4M77 - chains C and D of the 7 polymer chains in the assembly; structure by X-ray diffraction, 3.11 A resolution.

# Chain C
Name: U6 snRNA-associated Sm-like protein LSm3
From: Saccharomyces cerevisiae
UniProt: P57743 (LSM3_YEAST); residues 1-89 here = UniProt positions 1-89
Sequence (89 residues; numbered 1 to 89; the number before each row is that of its first residue):
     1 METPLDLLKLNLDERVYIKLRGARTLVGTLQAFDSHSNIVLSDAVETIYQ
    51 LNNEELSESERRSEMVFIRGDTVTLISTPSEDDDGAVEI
Not modelled in the structure: 1-2, 50-57, 80-89
Construct notes: engineered mutation Ser37 (Cys in P57743), Ser63 (Cys in P57743)
UniProt features mapped onto this chain:
  - mutagenesis: Arg21 (R21E: Sensitive to thermal stress. Decreases binding affinity for U6 snRNA), His36 (H36A: Strongly reduces affinity for poly-U RNA ends), Asn38 (N38A: Strongly reduces affinity for poly-U RNA ends), Arg69 (R69A: Strongly reduces affinity for poly-U RNA ends)

# Chain D
Name: U6 snRNA-associated Sm-like protein LSm6
From: Saccharomyces cerevisiae
UniProt: Q06406 (LSM6_YEAST); numbering as in UniProt (aligned over 1-86)
Sequence (86 residues; numbered 1 to 86; the number before each row is that of its first residue):
     1 MSGKASTEGSVTTEFLSDIIGKTVNVKLASGLLYSGRLESIDGFMNVALS
    51 SATEHYESNNNKLLNKFNSDVFLRGTQVMYISEQKI
Not modelled in the structure: 1-9, 85-86
UniProt features mapped onto this chain:
  - mutagenesis: Arg74 (R74A: Reduces affinity for poly-U RNA ends)

# How chain C and chain D interact
Contacting residue pairs - 29 pairs, chain C then chain D:
  Thr3(C) with Ser40(D)
  Pro4(C) with Ser40(D); Asp42(D); Asn46(D); Phe72(D)
  Leu7(C) with Ser40(D); Phe72(D)
  Leu8(C) with Phe72(D)
  Tyr17(C) with Phe67(D), hydrophobic
  Lys19(C) with Leu32(D); Tyr34(D), hydrogen bond; Glu54(D), salt bridge
  His36(C) with Arg74(D)
  Ser37(C) with Arg74(D)
  Gly70(C) with Arg74(D)
  Val73(C) with Arg74(D); Gln77(D), hydrogen bond (backbone-side chain)
  Thr74(C) with Phe72(D)
  Leu75(C) with Tyr34(D), hydrophobic; Phe67(D), hydrophobic; Val71(D), hydrophobic; Phe72(D)
  Ile76(C) with Val71(D); Phe72(D), hydrogen bond (backbone-backbone)
  Ser77(C) with Phe67(D); Ser69(D); Asp70(D), hydrogen bond (side chain-backbone); Val71(D)
  Thr78(C) with Ser69(D), hydrogen bond
Interface residues without a listed pair, chain C (18 interface residues in all): Arg21, Asp71, Pro79
Interface residues without a listed pair, chain D (19 interface residues in all): Leu28, Glu39, Ile41, Ala48, Asn68, Leu73

# In short
Chain C and chain D form an interface of 18 and 19 residues respectively, with 5 hydrogen bonds and 1 salt
bridge. Polar pairs include Lys19(C)-Glu54(D), Lys19(C)-Tyr34(D) and Val73(C)-Gln77(D). From UniProt: 4
mutagenesis sites on chain C; one mutagenesis site on chain D.
Here chain C is U6 snRNA-associated Sm-like protein LSm3 and chain D is U6 snRNA-associated Sm-like protein
LSm6, both from Saccharomyces cerevisiae. Entry 4M77 (Crystal structure of Lsm2-8 complex, space group
I212121) was determined by X-ray diffraction (same publication as 4M78, 4M7A, 4M7D and 4M75).
